Entry 9K49 (electron microscopy, 3.60 A resolution); this record covers chains C and D of the 8 polymer chains in the assembly.

Chain C (and D):
Molecule: Tol-Pal system protein TolQ
From: Escherichia coli K-12
Notes: chain D of this document is another copy of the same molecule, construct and numbering; everything in this record applies to it too
Reference sequence: P0ABU9 (TOLQ_ECOLI); residues 1-230 here = UniProt positions 1-230
Chain sequence (230 residues; each row starts with the number of its first residue):
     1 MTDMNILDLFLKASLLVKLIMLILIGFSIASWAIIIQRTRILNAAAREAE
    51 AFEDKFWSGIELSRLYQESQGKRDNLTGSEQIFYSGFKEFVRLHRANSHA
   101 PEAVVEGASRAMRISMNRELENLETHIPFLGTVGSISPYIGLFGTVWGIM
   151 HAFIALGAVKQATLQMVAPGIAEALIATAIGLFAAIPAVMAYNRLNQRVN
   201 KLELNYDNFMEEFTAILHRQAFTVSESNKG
Disordered / not traced: 1-6, 225-230 (chain D: 1-5, 225-230)

How chain C and chain D interact:
Contacting residue pairs (23; chain C residue first):
  E50(C) with R118(D), salt bridge
  E53(C) with R113(D), salt bridge
  W57(C) with R110(D); I114(D), hydrophobic
  Q165(C) with L156(D); V159(D)
  A168(C) with F153(D); G157(D)
  A172(C) with I154(D), hydrophobic
  L175(C) with V146(D); I149(D), hydrophobic
  A179(C) with F143(D)
  L182(C) with L142(D), hydrophobic
  F183(C) with F143(D), hydrophobic
  I186(C) with I140(D)
  V189(C) with I136(D), hydrophobic
  M190(C) with T132(D); I136(D), hydrophobic
  K201(C) with E121(D), salt bridge
  N208(C) with R113(D), hydrogen bond
  E212(C) with R110(D); R113(D), salt bridge
  R219(C) with A103(D)
Interface residues without a listed pair, chain C (21 interface residues in all): L9, L164, P169, F222
Interface residues without a listed pair, chain D (22 interface residues in all): H99, Y139, M150, K160

Summary:
The interface between chain C and chain D involves 21 residues on one side and 22 on the other, with 1
hydrogen bond and 4 salt bridges. Among the polar pairs are E50(C)-R118(D), E53(C)-R113(D) and
K201(C)-E121(D).
Chain C and chain D are both Tol-Pal system protein TolQ (Escherichia coli K-12); the structure, Cryo-EM
structure of inner membrane TolQRA complex in CYMAL-6-Neopentyl Glycol detergent micelles, was determined by
electron microscopy (same publication as 9KCH).
